Entry 8G23 (X-ray diffraction, 2.71 A resolution); this record covers chains C and I of the 6 polymer chains in the assembly.

Chain C:
Molecule: Cyclic GMP-AMP synthase
From: Mus musculus
Notes: EC 2.7.7.86; fragment: catalytic domain, residues 147-507
UniProt: Q8C6L5 (CGAS_MOUSE); numbering as in UniProt (aligned over 147-507)
Sequence (364 residues; row label = number of the first residue in the row):
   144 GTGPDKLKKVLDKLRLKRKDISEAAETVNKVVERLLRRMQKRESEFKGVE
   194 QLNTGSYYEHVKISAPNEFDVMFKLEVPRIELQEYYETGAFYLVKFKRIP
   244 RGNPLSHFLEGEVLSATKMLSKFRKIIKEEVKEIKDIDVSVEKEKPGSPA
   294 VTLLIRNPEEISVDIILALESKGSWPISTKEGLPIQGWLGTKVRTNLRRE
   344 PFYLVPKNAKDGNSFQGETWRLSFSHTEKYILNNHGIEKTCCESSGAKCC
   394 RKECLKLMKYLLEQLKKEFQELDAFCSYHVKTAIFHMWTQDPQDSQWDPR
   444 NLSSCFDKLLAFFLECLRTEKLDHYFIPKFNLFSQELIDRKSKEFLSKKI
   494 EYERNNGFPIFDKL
Disordered / not traced: 144-148, 240-245, 253-255, 353-358, 507
Sequence notes: expression tag (144-146)
Swiss-Prot annotation at these positions:
  - region: Lys372 to Lys395 (DNA-binding)
  - motif: Leu154 to Leu159 (Nuclear export signal), Asp281 to Ser291 (Nuclear localization signal)
  - binding site (GTP): Thr197, Asp307, Arg364 to Glu371
  - binding site (ATP): Ser199, Glu371, Lys402, Ser420 to Lys424
  - binding site (Mg(2+)): Glu211, Asp213, Asp307
  - binding site (2',3'-cGAMP): Asp213, Gly290, Asp307, Lys350, Arg364 to Ser366
  - binding site (Zn(2+)): His378, Cys384, Cys385, Cys392
  - site: Arg241 (Arginine-anchor), Asp307, Ile308 (Cleavage)
  - modified residue: Lys156 (N6-lactoyllysine), Glu176 (PolyADP-ribosyl glutamic acid), Ser199 (Phosphoserine), Tyr201 (Phosphotyrosine), Glu272 (5-glutamyl polyglutamate), Ser291 (Phosphoserine), Glu302 (5-glutamyl glutamate), Lys372 (N6-acetyllysine), Lys382 (N6-acetyllysine), Lys402 (N6-acetyllysine), Ser420 (Phosphoserine), Lys491 (N6-methyllysine)
  - lipidation (S-palmitoyl cysteine): Cys392, Cys393, Cys459
  - cross-link (Glycyl lysine isopeptide (Lys-Gly)): Lys217 (interchain with G-Cter in SUMO), Lys271 (interchain with G-Cter in ubiquitin), Lys335 (interchain with G-Cter in SUMO), Lys372 (interchain with G-Cter in SUMO), Lys382 (interchain with G-Cter in SUMO), Lys399 (interchain with G-Cter in ubiquitin), Lys402 (interchain with G-Cter in ubiquitin), Lys409 (interchain with G-Cter in ubiquitin), Lys410 (interchain with G-Cter in ubiquitin), Lys464 (interchain with G-Cter in SUMO)
  - mutagenesis: Lys156 (K156Q: Mimics lactylation; knockin mice show higher mortality following HSV-1 infection), Asn172 (N172K: Induces alteration of the DNA-binding surface and leads to decreased synthesis of cyclic GMP-AMP (cGAMP); when associated with L-180), Glu176 (E176A: Abolished poly-ADP-ribosylation by PARP1, stimulating interferon production in knockin mice), Arg180 (R180L: Induces alteration of the DNA-binding surface and leads to decreased synthesis of cyclic GMP-AMP (cGAMP); when associated with K-182), Gly198 (G198A: Abolishes stimulation of interferon production; when associated with A-199), Ser199 (S199A: Abolishes stimulation of interferon production; when associated with A-199), Tyr201 (Y201E: Phosphomimetic mutant; reduced translocation to the nucleus following treatment with etoposide), Glu211 to Asp213 (Abolished nucleotidyltransferase activity. Does not affect nuclear localization and tethering to chromatin), Glu211 (E211A: Abolishes ability to promote type-I interferon production), Asp213 (D213A: Abolishes ability to promote type-I interferon production), Lys217 (K217R: Reduced sumoylation), Arg222 (R222E: Impaired tethering to chromatin, leading to constitutive activation in the absence of DNA), 31 further mutagenesis entries in UniProt
Ion coordination: Mg2+: Glu211, Asp213 (together with VWX); Zn2+: His378, Cys384, Cys385, Cys392
Residues lining bound ligands: VWX ([[(2R,3R,4R,5R)-4-[[(2R,3S,4R,5R)-5-(6-aminopurin-9-yl)-3,4-bis(oxidanyl)oxolan-2-yl]methoxy-oxidanyl-phosphoryl]oxy-3-oxidanyl-5-(6-oxidanylidene-1H-purin-9-yl)oxolan-2-yl]methoxy-oxidanyl-phosphoryl] phosphono hydrogen phosphate): Gly198, Ser199, Glu202, Lys205, Glu211, Asp213, Met215, Ser291, Pro292, Ala293, Asp307, Ile309, Val348, Lys350, Arg364, Leu365, Ser366, Ser368, Lys402, Cys419, Ser420, Tyr421, Lys424, His467
What the authors report for this chain:
  - mutagenesis - E211Q/D213N: abolished catalytic activity
  - specificity-determining residues: His467 (proposed by the authors, not directly observed)
  - mutagenesis - R364A (33-fold), H467A: decreased catalytic activity on ATP/GTP
  - mutagenesis - H467A (2-fold): increased catalytic activity on GTP/GTP
  - specificity-determining residues: Ile309, Arg364
  - mutagenesis - R364A (10-fold): decreased catalytic activity on GTP/GTP
  - mutagenesis - R364A (4-fold): increased catalytic activity on ATP/ATP

Chain I:
Molecule: Palindromic DNA18
Sequence (18 nucleotides; each row starts with the number of its first residue):
     1 ATCTGTACATGTACAGAT

Chain C / chain I interface:
Pairs across the interface - 14 pairs, chain C then chain I:
  Arg158(C) - DT12(I)  salt bridge to the phosphate
  Leu159(C) - DT12(I)  sugar contact
  Lys160(C) - DT12(I)  phosphate contact
  Lys160(C) - DA13(I)  phosphate contact
  Arg161(C) - DG11(I)  base contact
  Arg161(C) - DT12(I)  hydrogen bond to the phosphate
  Arg161(C) - DA13(I)  hydrogen bond to the sugar
  Lys184(C) - DT2(I)  phosphate contact
  Lys184(C) - DC3(I)  salt bridge to the phosphate
  His203(C) - DT10(I)  phosphate contact
  His203(C) - DG11(I)  phosphate contact
  Glu386(C) - DT10(I)  phosphate contact
  Lys395(C) - DT10(I)  phosphate contact
  Lys395(C) - DG11(I)  salt bridge to the phosphate
Interface residues without a listed pair, chain C (12 interface residues in all): Ile164, Arg180, Cys385, Lys391

Summary:
The interface between chain C and chain I involves 12 residues on one side and 6 on the other, with 2 hydrogen
bonds and 3 salt bridges. Polar contacts include Arg161(C)-DA13(I), Arg161(C)-DT12(I) and Arg158(C)-DT12(I).
The paper reports that R364A and H467A of chain C reduce catalytic activity on ATP/GTP; specificity
determinants His467(C), Ile309(C) and Arg364(C).
Chain C is Cyclic GMP-AMP synthase (Mus musculus) and chain I is Palindromic DNA18; the structure, Structure
of Ternary Complex of cGAS with dsDNA and Bound pppIpA, was determined by X-ray diffraction, deposited
together with 7UUX, 7UXW, 7UYQ, 7UYZ, 7UZR, 7V0W and 14 further entries.
